Entry 8J0S (electron microscopy, 2.58 A resolution); this record covers chains a and d of the 20 polymer chains in the assembly.

[Chain a]
Protein: ATP synthase subunit a
Organism: Mycobacterium tuberculosis
Reference sequence: A0A045J1C5 (A0A045J1C5_MYCTX); residues 1-250 here = UniProt positions 1-250
Sequence (250 residues; numbered 1 to 250; the number before each row is that of its first residue):
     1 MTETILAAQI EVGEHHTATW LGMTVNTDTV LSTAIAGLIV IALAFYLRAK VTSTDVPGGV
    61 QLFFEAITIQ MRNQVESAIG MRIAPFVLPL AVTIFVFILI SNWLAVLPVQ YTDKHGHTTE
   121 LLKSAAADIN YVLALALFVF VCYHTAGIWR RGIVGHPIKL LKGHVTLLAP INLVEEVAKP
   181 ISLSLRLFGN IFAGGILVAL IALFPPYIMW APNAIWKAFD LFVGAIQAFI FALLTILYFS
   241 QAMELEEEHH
Not modelled in the structure: 1-8, 246-250
Residues lining bound ligands:
  - Bedaquiline (BQ1), molecule 1: L168, P170, I171, V174
  - Bedaquiline (BQ1), molecule 2: I215, W216, F219

[Chain d]
Protein: Multifunctional fusion protein
Organism: Mycobacterium tuberculosis
Reference sequence: A0A045JVE3 (A0A045JVE3_MYCTX); residue numbers follow UniProt; this construct covers 1-446
Sequence (446 residues; numbered 1 to 446; the number before each row is that of its first residue):
     1 MSTFIGQLFG FAVIVYLVWR FIVPLVGRLM SARQDTVRQQ LADAAAAADR LAEASQAHTK
    61 ALEDAKSEAH RVVEEARTDA ERIAEQLEAQ ADVEAERIKM QGARQVDLIR AQLTRQLRLE
   121 LGHESVRQAR ELVRNHVADQ AQQSATVDRF LDQLDAMAPA TADVDYPLLA KMRSASRRAL
   181 TSLVDWFGTM AQDLDHQGLT TLAGELVSVA RLLDREAVVT RYLTVPAEDA TPRIRLIERL
   241 VSGKVGAPTL EVLRTAVSKR WSANSDLIDA IEHVSRQALL ELAERAGQVD EVEDQLFRFS
   301 RILDVQPRLA ILLGDCAVPA EGRVRLLRKV LERADSTVNP VVVALLSHTV ELLRGQAVEE
   361 AVLFLAEVAV ARRGEIVAQV GAAAELSDAQ RTRLTEVLSR IYGHPVTVQL HIDAALLGGL
   421 SIAVGDEVID GTLSSRLAAA EARLPD
Not modelled in the structure: 446

[Chain a / chain d interface]
Contacting residue pairs - 36 pairs, chain a then chain d:
  T54(a) with L41(d)
  D55(a) with L41(d)
  V56(a) with Q34(d); V37(d), hydrophobic; L41(d)
  P57(a) with Q34(d), hydrogen bond (backbone-side chain); V37(d)
  G58(a) with M30(d); Q34(d)
  G59(a) with M30(d)
  L62(a) with M30(d); Q34(d)
  A66(a) with R33(d)
  V106(a) with F11(d); I14(d), hydrophobic
  P108(a) with Q7(d), hydrogen bond (backbone-side chain); L8(d), hydrophobic; F11(d)
  V109(a) with Q7(d), hydrogen bond (backbone-side chain)
  Q110(a) with F4(d); Q7(d), hydrogen bond (backbone-side chain)
  Y111(a) with T3(d); F4(d), hydrophobic
  T112(a) with M1(d); T3(d), hydrogen bond (backbone-side chain)
  P206(a) with S2(d)
  M209(a) with T3(d); G6(d); Q7(d)
  W210(a) with G6(d); F9(d), hydrophobic; G10(d)
  A214(a) with G10(d); V13(d), hydrophobic
  K217(a) with I14(d)
  A218(a) with I14(d)
Other interface residues (no listed pair), chain a (23 interface residues in all): L107, A202, L221

[Summary]
23 residues of chain a face 17 of chain d across their interface; the contacts include 5 hydrogen bonds. Among
the polar pairs are P57(a)-Q34(d), P108(a)-Q7(d) and V109(a)-Q7(d). Chain a binds Bedaquiline.
Here chain a is ATP synthase subunit a and chain d is Multifunctional fusion protein, both from Mycobacterium
tuberculosis. Entry 8J0S (Cryo-EM structure of Mycobacterium tuberculosis ATP synthase in complex with
bedaquiline(BDQ)) was determined by electron microscopy (same publication as 8J0T, 8J57, 8J58, 8JR0 and 8JR1).
